Entry 4A6K (X-ray diffraction, 1.80 A resolution); this record covers chains A and D of the 4 polymer chains in the assembly.

[Chain A (and D)]
Molecule: Phosphatidylinositol 4,5-bisphosphate-binding protein SLM1
From: Saccharomyces cerevisiae
Notes: fragment: ph domain, residues 469-583; chain D of this document is another copy of the same molecule, construct and numbering; everything in this record applies to it too
UniProt: P40485 (SLM1_YEAST); residues 469-583 here = UniProt positions 469-583
Sequence (120 residues; each row starts with the number of its first residue):
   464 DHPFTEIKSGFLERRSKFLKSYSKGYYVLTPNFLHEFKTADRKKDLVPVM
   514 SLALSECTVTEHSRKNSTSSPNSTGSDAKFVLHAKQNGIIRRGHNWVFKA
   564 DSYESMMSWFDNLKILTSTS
Unresolved in the structure: 530-538, 583 (chain D: 464-465, 530-539, 583)
Differences from the reference sequence: expression tag (464-468)
Ligand contacts: D-myo-inositol-4-phosphate (I4D): Arg478, Tyr485, Ser539, Lys542, Lys562
Swiss-Prot annotation at these positions:
  - mutagenesis: Arg477 to Arg478 (In SLM1-PHM2; reduces phosphoinositide binding by 95%; when associated with A-487), Lys483 (K483A: In SLM1-PHM1; reduces phosphoinositide binding by 80% and causes mislocalization to the cytoplasm; when associated with A-487), Lys487 (K487A: In SLM1-PHM1; reduces phosphoinositide binding by 80% and causes mislocalization to the cytoplasm; when associated with A-483. In SLM1-PHM2; reduces phosphoinositide binding by 95% ...)
What the authors report for this chain:
  - binding site for D-myo-inositol-4-phosphate: Arg478, Tyr485, Ser539, Lys542, Lys562

[Chain A / chain D interface]
Contacting residue pairs - 14 pairs, chain A then chain D:
  Pro494(A) - Thr468(D)
  Lys577(A) - Ile578(D)  hydrogen bond (side chain-backbone)
  Lys577(A) - Leu579(D)
  Lys577(A) - Ser581(D)  hydrogen bond (side chain-backbone)
  Ile578(A) - Pro494(D)
  Ile578(A) - Asn495(D)
  Ile578(A) - Leu579(D)
  Leu579(A) - Pro494(D)  hydrophobic
  Ser581(A) - Ile470(D)
  Ser581(A) - Asn575(D)  hydrogen bond
  Ser581(A) - Ile578(D)
  Ser581(A) - Leu579(D)
  Thr582(A) - Ile470(D)
  Thr582(A) - Asn575(D)  hydrogen bond

[In short]
6 residues of chain A face 8 of chain D across their interface, with 4 hydrogen bonds. Polar contacts include
Lys577(A)-Ile578(D), Lys577(A)-Ser581(D) and Ser581(A)-Asn575(D). Chain A binds D-myo-inositol-4-phosphate.
UniProt lists 4 mutagenesis sites on chain A. The paper reports a binding site for D-myo-inositol-4-phosphate
at Arg478(A), Tyr485(A) and Ser539(A) among others.
Both chains are Phosphatidylinositol 4,5-bisphosphate-binding protein SLM1 (Saccharomyces cerevisiae). Entry
4A6K (Crystal structure of Slm1-PH domain in complex with D-myo-Inositol-4- phosphate) was determined by X-ray
diffraction together with 4A5K, 4A6F and 4A6H from the same study.
